PDB entry 5L5I | X-ray diffraction, 2.90 A resolution | chains H and Z of the 28 polymer chains in the assembly

[Chain H]
Name: Proteasome subunit beta type-2
From: Saccharomyces cerevisiae (strain ATCC 204508 / S288c)
Notes: EC 3.4.25.1
UniProt: P25043 (PSB2_YEAST); residues 1-232 here correspond to UniProt positions 30-261 (UniProt number = residue number + 29)
Sequence (232 residues; row label = number of the first residue in the row):
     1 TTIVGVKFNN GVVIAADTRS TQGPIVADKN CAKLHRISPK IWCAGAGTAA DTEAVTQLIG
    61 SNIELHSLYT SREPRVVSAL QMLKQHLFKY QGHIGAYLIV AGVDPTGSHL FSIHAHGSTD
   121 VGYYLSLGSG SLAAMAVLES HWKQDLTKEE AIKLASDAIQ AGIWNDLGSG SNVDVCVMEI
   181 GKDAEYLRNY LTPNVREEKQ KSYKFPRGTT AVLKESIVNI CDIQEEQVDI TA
Unresolved in the structure: 227-232
UniProt features mapped onto this chain:
  - active site: Thr1 (Nucleophile)

[Chain Z]
Name: Proteasome subunit beta type-6, Proteasome subunit beta type-1
From: Saccharomyces cerevisiae (strain ATCC 204508 / S288c)
Notes: EC 3.4.25.1
UniProt: chimeric construct of P23724, P20618: residues 1-96 from P23724 (PSB6_YEAST) positions 20-115 (UniProt number = residue number + 19); residues 97-111 from P20618 positions 124-138 (UniProt number = residue number + 27); residues 112-117 from P23724 (PSB6_YEAST) positions 131-136 (UniProt number = residue number + 19); residues 118-133 from P20618 positions 145-160 (UniProt number = residue number + 27); residues 134-222 from P23724 (PSB6_YEAST) positions 153-241 (UniProt number = residue number + 19)
Sequence (222 residues; numbered 1 to 222; the number before each row is that of its first residue):
     1 QFNPYGDNGG TILGIAGEDF AVLAGDTRNI TDYSINSRYE PKVFDCGDNI VMSANGFAAD
    61 GDALVKRFKN SVKWYHFDHN DKKLSINSAA RNIQHLLYSR RFFPYYVYNI IAGLDEDGKG
   121 AVYSFDPVGS YQREQCRAGG AAASLIMPFL DNQVNFKNQY EPGTNGKVKK PLKYLSVEEV
   181 IKLVRDSFTS ATERHIQVGD GLEILIVTKD GVRKEFYELK RD
Bound ions: Mg2+: Thr192, Val198
Residues lining bound ligands: 38X (N-[(3-methyl-1H-inden-2-yl)carbonyl]-D-alanyl-N-[(2S,4R)-1-cyclohexyl-5-hydroxy-4-methyl-3-oxopentan-2-yl]-L-tryptophanamide): Ser124, Asp126, Ser130, Tyr131, Gln132, Glu134, Arg137
UniProt features mapped onto this chain:
  - modified residue: Tyr123 (Phosphotyrosine)

[Interface between chain H and chain Z]
Pairs across the interface (59):
  Arg19(H) - Ile196(Z)
  Arg19(H) - Asp222(Z)  salt bridge
  Pro24(H) - Arg194(Z)
  Pro24(H) - His195(Z)
  Pro24(H) - Ile196(Z)  hydrogen bond (backbone-backbone)
  Ile25(H) - Arg194(Z)
  Ile25(H) - His195(Z)
  Val26(H) - Glu193(Z)
  Val26(H) - Arg194(Z)  hydrogen bond (backbone-backbone)
  Val26(H) - Ile196(Z)  hydrophobic
  Ala27(H) - Arg194(Z)  hydrogen bond (backbone-side chain)
  Lys29(H) - Glu193(Z)  salt bridge
  Lys29(H) - Arg194(Z)
  Ile163(H) - Asp222(Z)
  Trp164(H) - Ile35(Z)
  Trp164(H) - Arg38(Z)  hydrogen bond (backbone-side chain)
  Trp164(H) - Arg221(Z)
  Trp164(H) - Asp222(Z)
  Asn165(H) - Tyr33(Z)
  Asn165(H) - Arg38(Z)
  Asp166(H) - Tyr33(Z)
  Asp166(H) - Asp222(Z)
  Leu167(H) - Arg28(Z)
  Leu167(H) - Ile30(Z)  hydrophobic
  Leu167(H) - Asp32(Z)
  Leu167(H) - Tyr33(Z)  hydrogen bond (backbone-backbone)
  Leu167(H) - Ile35(Z)  hydrophobic
  Leu167(H) - Ile196(Z)
  Gly168(H) - Tyr33(Z)
  Ser169(H) - Asp222(Z)
  Gly170(H) - Asp222(Z)
  Ser171(H) - Asp222(Z)  hydrogen bond (backbone-side chain)
  Asn194(H) - Lys220(Z)  hydrogen bond (backbone-side chain)
  Asn194(H) - Asp222(Z)
  Arg196(H) - Thr189(Z)
  Arg196(H) - Ser190(Z)
  Arg196(H) - Glu193(Z)
  Glu197(H) - Arg185(Z)  salt bridge
  Lys199(H) - Asp186(Z)
  Gln200(H) - Lys182(Z)
  Gln200(H) - Arg185(Z)  hydrogen bond
  Gln200(H) - Asp186(Z)  hydrogen bond (backbone-side chain)
  Lys201(H) - Glu179(Z)
  Lys201(H) - Asp186(Z)  hydrogen bond (backbone-side chain)
  Tyr203(H) - Phe149(Z)
  Tyr203(H) - Gln153(Z)
  Tyr203(H) - Leu183(Z)
  Tyr203(H) - Asp186(Z)  hydrogen bond
  Phe205(H) - Asn152(Z)
  Phe205(H) - Gln153(Z)
  Phe205(H) - Gln159(Z)
  Pro206(H) - Pro162(Z)  hydrophobic
  Arg207(H) - Pro162(Z)
  Gly208(H) - Pro162(Z)
  Thr209(H) - Asn158(Z)
  Thr209(H) - Gln159(Z)
  Thr209(H) - Tyr160(Z)  hydrogen bond (backbone-backbone)
  Ala211(H) - Gly166(Z)
  Val212(H) - Asn165(Z)
Other interface residues (no listed pair), chain H (34 interface residues in all): Thr21, Gly23, Asp28, Val195, Thr210
Other interface residues (no listed pair), chain Z (33 interface residues in all): Ser34, Leu145, Glu161, Glu218

[In short]
The interface between chain H and chain Z involves 34 residues on one side and 33 on the other; the contacts
include 12 hydrogen bonds and 3 salt bridges. Polar pairs include Arg19(H)-Asp222(Z), Lys29(H)-Glu193(Z) and
Glu197(H)-Arg185(Z). Bound to chain Z: compound 38X.
Chain H is Proteasome subunit beta type-2 and chain Z is Proteasome subunit beta type-6, Proteasome subunit
beta type-1, both from Saccharomyces cerevisiae (strain ATCC 204508 / S288c); the structure, Yeast 20S
proteasome with human beta5i (1-138) and human beta6 (97-111; 118-133) in complex with epoxyketone ..., was
determined by X-ray diffraction, deposited together with 5L52, 5L54, 5L55, 5L5A, 5L5B, 5L5D and 30 further
entries.
